PDB entry 6SJE | electron microscopy, 4.10 A resolution (low resolution: residue-level contacts below are approximate; hydrogen-bond / salt-bridge calls are withheld) | chains B and D of the 4 polymer chains in the assembly

# Chain B
Protein: RecBCD enzyme subunit RecB
Source organism: Escherichia coli
Notes: EC 3.1.11.5
UniProt: P08394 (RECB_ECOLI); numbering as in UniProt (aligned over 1-1180)
Sequence (1181 residues; row label = number of the first residue in the row; numbering starts at 0):
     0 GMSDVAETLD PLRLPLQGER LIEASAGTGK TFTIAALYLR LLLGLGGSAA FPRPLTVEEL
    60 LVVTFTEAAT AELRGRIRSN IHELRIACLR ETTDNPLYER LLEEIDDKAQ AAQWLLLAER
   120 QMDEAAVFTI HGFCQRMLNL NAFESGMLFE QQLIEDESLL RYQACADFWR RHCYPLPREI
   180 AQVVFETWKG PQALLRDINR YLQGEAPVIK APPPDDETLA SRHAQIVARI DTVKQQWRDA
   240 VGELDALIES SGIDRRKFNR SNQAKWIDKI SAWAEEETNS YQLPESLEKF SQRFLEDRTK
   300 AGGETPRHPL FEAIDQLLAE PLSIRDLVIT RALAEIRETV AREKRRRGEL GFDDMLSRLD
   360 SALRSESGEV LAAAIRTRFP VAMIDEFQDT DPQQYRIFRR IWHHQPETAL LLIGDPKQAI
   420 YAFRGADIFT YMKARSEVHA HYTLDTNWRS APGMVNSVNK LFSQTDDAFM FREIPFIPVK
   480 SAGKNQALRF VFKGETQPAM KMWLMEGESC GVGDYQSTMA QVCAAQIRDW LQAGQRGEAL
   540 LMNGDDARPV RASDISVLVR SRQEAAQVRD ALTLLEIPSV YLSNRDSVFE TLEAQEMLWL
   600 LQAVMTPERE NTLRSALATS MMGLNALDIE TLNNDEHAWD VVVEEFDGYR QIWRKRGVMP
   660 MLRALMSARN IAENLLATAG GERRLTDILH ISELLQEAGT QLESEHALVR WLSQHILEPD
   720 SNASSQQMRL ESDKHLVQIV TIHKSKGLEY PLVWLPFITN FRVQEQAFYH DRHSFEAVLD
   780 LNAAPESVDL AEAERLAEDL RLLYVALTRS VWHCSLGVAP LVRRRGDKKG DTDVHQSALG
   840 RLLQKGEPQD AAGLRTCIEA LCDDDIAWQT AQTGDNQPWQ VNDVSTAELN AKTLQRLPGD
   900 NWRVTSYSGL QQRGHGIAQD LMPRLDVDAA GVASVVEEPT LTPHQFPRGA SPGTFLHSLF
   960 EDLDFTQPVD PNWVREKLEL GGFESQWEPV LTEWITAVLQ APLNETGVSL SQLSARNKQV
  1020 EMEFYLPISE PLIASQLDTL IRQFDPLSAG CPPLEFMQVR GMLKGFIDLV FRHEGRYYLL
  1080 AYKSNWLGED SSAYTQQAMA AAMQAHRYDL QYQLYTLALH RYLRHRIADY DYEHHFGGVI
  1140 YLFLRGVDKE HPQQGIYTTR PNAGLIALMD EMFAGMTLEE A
Unresolved in the structure: 0-4, 290-303, 911-937, 1175-1180
Construct notes: expression tag (0); engineered mutation Ala1080 (Asp in P08394)
Curated features (UniProtKB/Swiss-Prot):
  - DNA-binding region: Ile252 to Arg254, Val511, Gly512, Ser560, Arg561, Arg761
  - binding site (ATP): Ala23 to Thr30, Trp447
  - binding site (Mg(2+)): His956, Asp1067, Tyr1081

# Chain D
Protein: RecBCD enzyme subunit RecD
Source organism: Escherichia coli
Notes: EC 3.1.11.5
UniProt: P04993 (RECD_ECOLI); residue numbers follow UniProt; this construct covers 1-608
Sequence (608 residues; each row starts with the number of its first residue):
     1 MKLQKQLLEA VEHKQLRPLD VQFALTVAGD EHPAVTLAAA LLSHDAGEGH VCLPLSRLEN
    61 NEASHPLLAT CVSEIGELQN WEECLLASQA VSRGDEPTPM ILCGDRLYLN RMWCNERTVA
   121 RFFNEVNHAI EVDEALLAQT LDKLFPVSDE INWQKVAAAV ALTRRISVIS GGPGTGKTTT
   181 VAKLLAALIQ MADGERCRIR LAAPTGKAAA RLTESLGKAL RQLPLTDEQK KRIPEDASTL
   241 HRLLGAQPGS QRLRHHAGNP LHLDVLVVDE ASMIDLPMMS RLIDALPDHA RVIFLGDRDQ
   301 LASVEAGAVL GDICAYANAG FTAERARQLS RLTGTHVPAG TGTEAASLRD SLCLLQKSYR
   361 FGSDSGIGQL AAAINRGDKT AVKTVFQQDF TDIEKRLLQS GEDYIAMLEE ALAGYGRYLD
   421 LLQARAEPDL IIQAFNEYQL LCALREGPFG VAGLNERIEQ FMQQKRKIHR HPHSRWYEGR
   481 PVMIARNDSA LGLFNGDIGI ALDRGQGTRV WFAMPDGNIK SVQPSRLPEH ETTWAMTVHK
   541 SQGSEFDHAA LILPSQRTPV VTRELVYTAV TRARRRLSLY ADERILSAAI ATRTERRSGL
   601 AALFSSRE
Unresolved in the structure: 1-9, 607-608

# How chain B and chain D interact
Residue-residue contacts (11):
  Glu607(B) with Ser525(D); Leu527(D)
  Glu609(B) with Ala490(D)
  Glu635(B) with Arg526(D)
  Trp638(B) with Arg526(D)
  Asp639(B) with Arg509(D); Gln523(D)
  Val642(B) with Gln523(D); Arg526(D)
  Glu643(B) with Gln523(D)
  Asp646(B) with Ser525(D)
Also at the interface, not in a pair above, chain D (8 interface residues in all): Leu491, Pro528

# Overview
The chain B/chain D interface involves 8 residues from each chain. From UniProt: a DNA-binding region, 9
ATP-binding residues and 3 Mg2+-binding residues on chain B.
Here chain B is RecBCD enzyme subunit RecB and chain D is RecBCD enzyme subunit RecD, both from Escherichia
coli. Entry 6SJE (Cryo-EM structure of the RecBCD Chi partially-recognised complex) was determined by electron
microscopy together with 6SJB, 6SJF, 6SJG, 6T2U and 6T2V from the same study.
